7EH5 - chains B and C of the 15 polymer chains in the assembly; structure by electron microscopy, 4.00 A resolution.

# Chain B (and C)
Protein: Spike glycoprotein
Organism: Severe acute respiratory syndrome coronavirus 2
Notes: chain C of this document is another copy of the same molecule, construct and numbering; everything in this record applies to it too
Reference sequence: P0DTC2 (SPIKE_SARS2); numbering as in UniProt (aligned over 1-1208)
Chain sequence (1283 residues; numbered 1 to 1283; the number before each row is that of its first residue):
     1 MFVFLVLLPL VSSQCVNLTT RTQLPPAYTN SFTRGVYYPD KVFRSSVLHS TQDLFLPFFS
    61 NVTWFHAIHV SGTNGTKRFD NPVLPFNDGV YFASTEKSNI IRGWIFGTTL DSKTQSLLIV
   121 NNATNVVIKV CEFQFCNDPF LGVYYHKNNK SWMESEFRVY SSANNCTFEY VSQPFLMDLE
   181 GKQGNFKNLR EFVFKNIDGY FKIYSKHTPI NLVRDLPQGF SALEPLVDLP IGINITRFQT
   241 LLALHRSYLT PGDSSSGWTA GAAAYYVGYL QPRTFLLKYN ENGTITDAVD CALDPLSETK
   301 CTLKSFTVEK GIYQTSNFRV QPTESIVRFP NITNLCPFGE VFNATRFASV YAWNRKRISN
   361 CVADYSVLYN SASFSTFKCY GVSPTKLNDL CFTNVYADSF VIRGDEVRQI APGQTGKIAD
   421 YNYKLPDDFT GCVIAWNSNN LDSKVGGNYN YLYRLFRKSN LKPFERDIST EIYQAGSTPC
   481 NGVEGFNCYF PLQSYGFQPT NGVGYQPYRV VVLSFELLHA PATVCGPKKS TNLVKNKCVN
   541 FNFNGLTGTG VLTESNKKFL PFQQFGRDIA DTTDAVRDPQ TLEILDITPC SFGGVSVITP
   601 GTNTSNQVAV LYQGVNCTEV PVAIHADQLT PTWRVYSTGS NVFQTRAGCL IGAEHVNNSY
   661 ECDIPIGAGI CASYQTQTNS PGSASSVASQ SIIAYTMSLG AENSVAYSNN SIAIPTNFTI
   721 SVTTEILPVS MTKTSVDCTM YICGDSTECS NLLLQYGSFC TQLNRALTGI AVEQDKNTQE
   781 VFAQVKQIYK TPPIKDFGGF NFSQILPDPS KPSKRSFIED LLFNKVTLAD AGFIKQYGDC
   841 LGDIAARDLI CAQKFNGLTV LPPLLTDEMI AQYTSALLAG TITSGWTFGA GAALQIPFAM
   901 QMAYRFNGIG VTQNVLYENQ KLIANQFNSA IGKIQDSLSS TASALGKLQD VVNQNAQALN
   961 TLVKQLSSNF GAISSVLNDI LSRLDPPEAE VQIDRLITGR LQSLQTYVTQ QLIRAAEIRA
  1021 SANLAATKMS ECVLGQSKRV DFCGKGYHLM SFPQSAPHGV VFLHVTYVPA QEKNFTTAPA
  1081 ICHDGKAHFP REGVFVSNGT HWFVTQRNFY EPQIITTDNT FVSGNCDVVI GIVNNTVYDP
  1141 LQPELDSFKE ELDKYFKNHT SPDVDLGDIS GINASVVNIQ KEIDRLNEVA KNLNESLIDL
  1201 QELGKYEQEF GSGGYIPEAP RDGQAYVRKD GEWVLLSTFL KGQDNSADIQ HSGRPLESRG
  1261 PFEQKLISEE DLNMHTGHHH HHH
Unresolved in the structure: 1-26, 69-80, 144-158, 174-186, 211-216, 243-263, 445-446, 622-634, 676-690, 828-854, 1147-1283
Differences from the reference sequence: conflict Gly614 (Asp in P0DTC2), Gly682 (Arg in P0DTC2), Ser683 (Arg in P0DTC2), Ser685 (Arg in P0DTC2), Pro986 (Lys in P0DTC2), Pro987 (Val in P0DTC2); expression tag (1209-1283)
Swiss-Prot annotation at these positions:
  - region: Asn280 to Cys301 (Putative superantigen), Arg403 to Asp405 (Integrin-binding motif), Asn448 to Phe456 (Immunodominant HLA epitope recognized by the CD8+), Pro681, Ala684 (Putative superantigen), Ser816 to Tyr837 (Fusion peptide 1), Lys835 to Phe855 (Fusion peptide 2), Asp1163 to Glu1202 (Heptad repeat 2)
  - site: Arg815, Ser816 (Cleavage)
  - glycosylation: Asn17 (N-linked (GlcNAc...) (complex) asparagine), Asn61 (N-linked (GlcNAc...) (hybrid) asparagine), Asn74 (N-linked (GlcNAc...) (complex) asparagine), Asn122 (N-linked (GlcNAc...) (hybrid) asparagine), Asn149 (N-linked (GlcNAc...) (complex) asparagine), Asn165 (N-linked (GlcNAc...) (complex) asparagine), Asn234 (N-linked (GlcNAc...) (high mannose) asparagine), Asn282 (N-linked (GlcNAc...) (complex) asparagine), Thr323 (O-linked (GalNAc) threonine), Ser325 (O-linked (HexNAc...) serine), Asn331 (N-linked (GlcNAc...) (complex) asparagine), Asn343 (N-linked (GlcNAc...) (complex) asparagine), Asn603 (N-linked (GlcNAc...) (hybrid) asparagine), Asn616 (N-linked (GlcNAc...) (complex) asparagine), Asn657 (N-linked (GlcNAc...) (complex) asparagine), Thr676 (O-linked (GlcNAc...) threonine), Thr678 (O-linked (GlcNAc...) threonine), Asn709 (N-linked (GlcNAc...) (high mannose) asparagine), Asn717 (N-linked (GlcNAc...) (hybrid) asparagine), Asn801 (N-linked (GlcNAc...) (hybrid) asparagine) and 6 more in UniProt
  - natural variant: Leu5 (L5F: In strain: Iota/B.1.526), Ser13 (S13I: In strain: Epsilon/B.1.427/B.1.429), Leu18 (L18F: In strain: Beta/B.1.351, Gamma/P.1 and 1 more), Thr19 (T19I: In strain: Omicron/BQ.1.1, Omicron/XBB.1.5 and 1 more; T19R: In strain: Delta/B.1.617.2, Omicron/BA.2 and 4 more), Thr20 (T20N: In strain: Gamma/P.1), Leu24 to Ala27 (sequence variant, change not given here; In strain: Omicron/BA.2, Omicron/BA.2.12.1 and 6 more), Pro26 (P26S: In strain: Gamma/P.1), Gln52 (Q52H: In strain: Omicron/EG.5.1), Ala67 (A67V: In strain: Eta/B.1.525, Omicron/BA.1), His69 to Val70 (deletion: In strain: Alpha/B.1.1.7, Eta/B.1.525 and 5 more), Gly75 (G75V: In strain: Lambda/C.37), Thr76 (T76I: In strain: Lambda/C.37), 82 further natural variant entries in UniProt
  - mutagenesis: His69 to Val70 (Increased incorporation of cleaved spike into virions), Asn121 (N121Q: Partial loss of biliverdin affinity), Arg190 (R190K: Partial loss of biliverdin affinity), Asn234 (N234Q: Increased resistance to neutralizing antibodies), Asn331 (N331Q: Reduced viral infectivity), Asn343 (N343Q: Reduced viral infectivity), Leu452 (L452R: Increased resistance to neutralizing antibodies. Decreases HLA binding to NF9 epitope. Increased binding affinity to human ACE2), Tyr453 (Y453F: Decreased HLA binding to NF9 epitope. Increased binding affinity to human ACE2), Ala475 (A475V: Increased resistance to neutralizing antibodies), Val483 (V483A: Increased resistance to neutralizing antibodies), Glu484 (E484D: Increased replication in human TMEM106B overexpressing cells), Phe490 (F490L: Increased resistance to neutralizing antibodies and human covalescent sera neutralization), 11 further mutagenesis entries in UniProt
Disulfide bonds: Cys131-Cys166, Cys291-Cys301, Cys336-Cys361, Cys379-Cys432, Cys391-Cys525, Cys480-Cys488, Cys538-Cys590, Cys617-Cys649, Cys662-Cys671, Cys738-Cys760, Cys743-Cys749, Cys1032-Cys1043, Cys1082-Cys1126
Glycans and other covalent adducts: N-acetylglucosamine (NAG) linked to Asn61, Asn122, Asn165, Asn234, Asn282, Asn331, Asn343, Asn603, Asn616, Asn657, Asn709, Asn717, Asn801, Asn1074, Asn1098, Asn1134

# Interface between chain B and chain C
Contacting residue pairs - 97 pairs, chain B then chain C:
  Asn317(B) with Asp737(C), hydrogen bond; Met740(C)
  Arg319(B) with Met740(C), hydrogen bond; Asp745(C), salt bridge
  Asn360(B) with Phe168(C)
  Pro521(B) with Pro230(C), hydrophobic
  Thr547(B) with Asn978(C)
  Phe559(B) with Phe43(C), hydrophobic
  Phe562(B) with Tyr38(C), hydrophobic; Lys41(C); Pro225(C)
  Gln563(B) with Lys41(C); Val42(C)
  Gln564(B) with Lys41(C), hydrogen bond (backbone-backbone)
  Phe565(B) with Lys41(C); Val42(C); Phe43(C), hydrogen bond (backbone-backbone)
  Gly566(B) with Phe43(C)
  Arg567(B) with Val42(C); Phe43(C), hydrogen bond (backbone-backbone); Arg44(C)
  Ile569(B) with Lys964(C)
  Ala570(B) with Val963(C), hydrophobic; Lys964(C)
  Phe592(B) with Phe855(C), hydrophobic; Gly857(C)
  Ala647(B) with Pro862(C), hydrophobic
  Pro665(B) with Leu864(C), hydrophobic
  Gly667(B) with Leu864(C)
  Ala668(B) with Pro863(C); Leu864(C)
  Gly669(B) with Leu864(C), hydrogen bond (backbone-backbone); Met869(C)
  Met697(B) with Met869(C), hydrophobic
  Leu699(B) with Ile788(C), hydrophobic; Met869(C), hydrophobic; Gln872(C); Tyr873(C), hydrophobic
  Ala701(B) with Gln787(C); Ile788(C), hydrogen bond (backbone-backbone)
  Glu702(B) with Ile788(C); Lys790(C), salt bridge
  Asn703(B) with Gln787(C), hydrogen bond; Ile788(C); Tyr789(C); Lys790(C)
  Ser704(B) with Lys790(C)
  Val705(B) with Thr883(C); Gln895(C)
  Ala706(B) with Gln895(C)
  Tyr707(B) with Pro792(C), hydrophobic; Asp796(C); Phe797(C); Thr883(C); Ile896(C)
  Asn709(B) with Pro897(C)
  Ser711(B) with Gln895(C); Pro897(C)
  Ile712(B) with Gln895(C); Pro897(C)
  Ala713(B) with Leu894(C); Gln895(C)
  Gln957(B) with Arg765(C), hydrogen bond
  Thr961(B) with Gln762(C)
  Gln965(B) with Gly757(C); Phe759(C)
  Asn969(B) with Gln755(C)
  Phe970(B) with Gln755(C), hydrogen bond (backbone-backbone)
  Gly971(B) with Gln755(C)
  Gln1002(B) with Gln1002(C)
  Thr1006(B) with Gln1005(C)
  Ile1013(B) with Ile1013(C), hydrophobic
  Arg1039(B) with Glu1031(C); Arg1039(C)
  Val1040(B) with Ser1030(C)
  Asp1041(B) with Ser1030(C)
  Gly1046(B) with Ala890(C)
  Tyr1047(B) with Ala890(C), hydrophobic
  Glu1072(B) with Ala892(C); Ala893(C); Leu894(C)
  Asn1074(B) with Gln895(C), hydrogen bond
  Thr1077(B) with Met900(C)
  Ala1078(B) with Met900(C)
  Pro1079(B) with Tyr917(C)
  Phe1089(B) with Asn914(C); Tyr917(C), hydrophobic
  Pro1090(B) with Gln913(C), hydrogen bond (backbone-side chain)
  Gly1093(B) with Tyr904(C), hydrogen bond (backbone-side chain)
  Val1094(B) with Met900(C), hydrophobic; Tyr904(C)
  Arg1107(B) with Tyr904(C)
  Phe1121(B) with Thr912(C); Gln913(C)
  Ser1123(B) with Asn914(C)
  Ile1130(B) with Gln920(C)
  Leu1141(B) with Glu1144(C)
Other interface residues (no listed pair), chain B (70 interface residues in all): Lys557, Lys558, Leu560, Pro589, Gln613, Ile666, Ser708, Glu1017, Val1068
Other interface residues (no listed pair), chain C (71 interface residues in all): Gly199, Glu224, Thr284, Tyr756, Ser758, Gln784, Lys786, Ile794, Leu861, Trp886, Phe898, Glu918, Asn960, Arg1019, Leu1141

# Overview
70 residues of chain B face 71 of chain C across their interface, with 13 hydrogen bonds and 2 salt bridges.
Polar pairs include Arg319(B)-Asp745(C), Glu702(B)-Lys790(C) and Asn317(B)-Asp737(C). N-acetylglucosamine is
covalently linked to Asn61(B), Asn122(B), Asn165(B), Asn234(B), Asn282(B) and Asn331(B) and 10 more.
Both chains are Spike glycoprotein (Severe acute respiratory syndrome coronavirus 2). Entry 7EH5 (Cryo-EM
structure of SARS-CoV-2 S-D614G variant in complex with neutralizing antibodies, RBD-chAb15 and RBD-chAb45)
was determined by electron microscopy (same publication as 7EDF, 7EDG, 7EDH, 7EDI and 7EDJ).
